2RGE - chain A; structure by X-ray diffraction, 1.40 A resolution.

Chain A:
Molecule: GTPase HRas
From: Homo sapiens
UniProt: P01112 (RASH_HUMAN); residue numbers follow UniProt; this construct covers 1-166
Amino-acid sequence (166 residues; numbered 1 to 166; the number before each row is that of its first residue):
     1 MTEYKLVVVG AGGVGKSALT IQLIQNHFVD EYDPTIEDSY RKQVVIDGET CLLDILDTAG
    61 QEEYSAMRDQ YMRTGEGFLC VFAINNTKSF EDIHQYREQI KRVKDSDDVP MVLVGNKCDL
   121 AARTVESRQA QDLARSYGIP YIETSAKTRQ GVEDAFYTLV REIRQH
Unresolved in the structure: 61-68
Bound ions: Mg2+: Ser17, Thr35 (together with GMP-PNP); Ca2+: Glu31, Asp33
Small-molecule neighbours: GMP-PNP (GNP; phosphoaminophosphonic acid-guanylate ester): Ala11, Gly12, Gly13, Val14, Gly15, Lys16, Ser17, Ala18, Phe28, Val29, Asp30, Glu31, Tyr32, Asp33, Pro34, Thr35, Thr58, Ala59, Gly60, Asn116, Lys117, Asp119, Leu120, Thr144, Ser145, Ala146, Lys147
Swiss-Prot annotation at these positions:
  - region: His166 (Hypervariable region)
  - motif: Tyr32 to Tyr40 (Effector region)
  - binding site (GTP): Gly13 to Ala18, Val29 to Thr35, Ala59, Gly60, Asn116 to Asp119, Ser145 to Lys147
  - modified residue: Met1 (N-acetylmethionine), Thr2 (N-acetylthreonine), Cys118 (S-nitrosocysteine)
  - glycosylation: Thr35 (Microbial infection: O-linked (Glc) threonine)
  - natural variant: Gly12 (G12A: In CSTLO; G12C: In CSTLO; G12D: In CSTLO; G12E: In CSTLO; G12S: In CSTLO and CMEMS; G12V: In CSTLO, bladder carcinoma and CMEMS), Gly13 (G13C: In CSTLO; G13D: In CSTLO; G13R: In SFM), Gln22 (Q22K: In CMEMS), Glu37 (E37EE: In CSTLO), Thr58 (T58I: In CSTLO), Gln61 (Q61K: In NMTC2; Q61L: In melanoma), Glu63 (E63K: In CMEMS), Ser89 (S89C: Found in a patient with severe fetal hydrops and pleural effusion; uncertain significance), Lys117 (K117R: In CSTLO), Ala146 (A146T: In CSTLO; A146V: In CSTLO)
  - mutagenesis: Ser17 (S17N: Dominant negative. Prevents PLCE1 EGF-induced recruitment to plasma membrane. No effect on subcellular location of isoform 2), Asn26 (N26G: Loss of interaction with PLCE1; when associated with V-12), Val29 (V29A: No effect on interaction with PLCE1; when associated with V-12), Tyr32 (Y32F: Loss of interaction and recruitment to plasma membrane of PLCE1; when associated with V-12), Pro34 (P34G: No effect on interaction with PLCE1; when associated with V-12), Thr35 (T35S: Loss of interaction with PLCE1; when associated with V-12), Glu37 (E37G: No effect on interaction with PLCE1; when associated with V-12), Asp38 (D38N: No effect on interaction with PLCE1; when associated with V-12), Ser39 (S39C: No effect on interaction with PLCE1; when associated with V-12), Ala59 (A59T: Loss of GTPase activity and creation of an autophosphorylation site), Gln61 (Q61I: Moderately increased transformation of cultured cell lines; Q61R: Promotes interaction with SHOC2 and PP1C; Q61V: Strongly increased transformation of cultured cell lines), Ala83 (A83T: GTP-binding activity reduced by factor of 30), 4 further mutagenesis entries in UniProt
What the authors report for this chain:
  - binding site for GMP-PNP: Tyr32, Thr35, Gly60
  - conformationally variable residues (loop rearrangement, order/disorder transition): Tyr32, Gln61 to Arg68
  - catalytic residues: Tyr32 (proposed by the authors, not directly observed)

In short:
Chain A binds GMP-PNP. Ser17 and Thr35 form the Mg2+ site. Glu31 and Asp33 coordinate Ca2+. From UniProt: 22
GTP-binding residues and 17 mutagenesis sites. From the paper: the catalytic residue Tyr32; a binding site for
GMP-PNP at Tyr32, Thr35 and Gly60.
Chain A is GTPase HRas (Homo sapiens); the structure, Crystal structure of H-Ras-GppNHp, was determined by
X-ray diffraction (same publication as 2RGA, 2RGB, 2RGC, 2RGD and 2RGG).
